Entry 5X1H (X-ray diffraction, 3.00 A resolution); this record covers chains A and C.

# Chain A (and C)
Molecule: IcmJ (DotN)
Source organism: Legionella pneumophila subsp. pneumophila (strain Philadelphia 1 / ATCC 33152 / DSM 7513)
Notes: chain C of this document is another copy of the same molecule, construct and numbering; everything in this record applies to it too
UniProt: Q5ZYB7 (Q5ZYB7_LEGPH); residues 7-214 here = UniProt positions 7-214
Amino-acid sequence (208 residues; numbered 7 to 214; the number before each row is that of its first residue):
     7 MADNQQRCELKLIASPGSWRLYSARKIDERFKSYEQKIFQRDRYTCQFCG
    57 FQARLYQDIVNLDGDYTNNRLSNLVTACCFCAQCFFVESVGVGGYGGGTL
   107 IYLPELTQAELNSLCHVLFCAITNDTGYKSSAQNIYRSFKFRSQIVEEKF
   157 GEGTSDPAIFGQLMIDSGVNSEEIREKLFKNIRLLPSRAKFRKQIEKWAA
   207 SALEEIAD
Not modelled in the structure: 7-12, 212-214 (chain C: 7-12, 209-214)
Ion coordination: Zn2+: C52, C55, C84, C87
Curated features (UniProtKB/Swiss-Prot):
  - binding site (Zn(2+)): C52, C55, C84, C87
  - mutagenesis: Q200 to D214 (Decreases intracellular growth in A.castellanii)
What the authors report for this chain:
  - Zn2+ coordination: C52, C55, C84, C87

# Interface between chain A and chain C
Pairs across the interface (39; chain A residue first):
  R13(A) - N140(C)  hydrogen bond
  C55(A) - S137(C)
  G56(A) - S136(C)
  G56(A) - S137(C)
  F57(A) - S137(C)
  L109(A) - E111(C)
  P110(A) - E111(C)
  E111(A) - Y108(C)
  E111(A) - E111(C)  hydrogen bond (backbone-side chain)
  E111(A) - R148(C)  salt bridge
  E111(A) - I151(C)
  L112(A) - E111(C)
  L112(A) - R148(C)
  E116(A) - S144(C)
  E116(A) - R148(C)  salt bridge
  S119(A) - I141(C)
  L120(A) - L120(C)  hydrophobic
  L120(A) - I141(C)  hydrophobic
  H122(A) - Y134(C)
  V123(A) - L124(C)  hydrophobic
  V123(A) - I141(C)  hydrophobic
  C126(A) - Y134(C)  hydrophobic
  Y134(A) - F57(C)
  Y134(A) - H122(C)
  Y134(A) - V123(C)  hydrophobic
  S137(A) - C55(C)
  S137(A) - S119(C)  hydrogen bond
  N140(A) - R13(C)
  I141(A) - E116(C)
  S144(A) - E116(C)  hydrogen bond
  F145(A) - E111(C)
  F145(A) - L112(C)  hydrophobic
  R148(A) - E111(C)
  W204(A) - Y134(C)
  A208(A) - T132(C)
  A208(A) - Y134(C)  hydrophobic
  L209(A) - T132(C)
  E210(A) - N130(C)
  E210(A) - T132(C)
Interface residues without a listed pair, chain A (30 interface residues in all): Q58, L124, A127, S136, A205
Interface residues without a listed pair, chain C (26 interface residues in all): L109, P110, D131, F145

# Summary
The interface between chain A and chain C involves 30 residues on one side and 26 on the other, with 4
hydrogen bonds and 2 salt bridges. Among the polar pairs are E111(A)-R148(C), E116(A)-R148(C) and
R13(A)-N140(C). From UniProt: 4 Zn2+-binding residues on chain A. The paper reports Zn2+ coordination by
C52(A), C55(A) and C84(A) among others.
Chain A and chain C are both IcmJ (DotN) (Legionella pneumophila subsp. pneumophila (strain Philadelphia 1 /
ATCC 33152 / DSM 7513)); the structure, Structure of Legionella pneumophila DotN, was determined by X-ray
diffraction (same publication as 5X1E, 5X1U and 5X90).
